Entry 1I0Z (X-ray diffraction, 2.10 A resolution); this record covers chains A and B.

[Chain A (and B)]
Name: L-lactate dehydrogenase H chain
Organism: Homo sapiens
Notes: EC 1.1.1.27; chain B of this document is another copy of the same molecule, construct and numbering; everything in this record applies to it too
UniProt: P07195 (LDHB_HUMAN); residues 1-333 here = UniProt positions 1-333
Sequence (333 residues; row label = number of the first residue in the row):
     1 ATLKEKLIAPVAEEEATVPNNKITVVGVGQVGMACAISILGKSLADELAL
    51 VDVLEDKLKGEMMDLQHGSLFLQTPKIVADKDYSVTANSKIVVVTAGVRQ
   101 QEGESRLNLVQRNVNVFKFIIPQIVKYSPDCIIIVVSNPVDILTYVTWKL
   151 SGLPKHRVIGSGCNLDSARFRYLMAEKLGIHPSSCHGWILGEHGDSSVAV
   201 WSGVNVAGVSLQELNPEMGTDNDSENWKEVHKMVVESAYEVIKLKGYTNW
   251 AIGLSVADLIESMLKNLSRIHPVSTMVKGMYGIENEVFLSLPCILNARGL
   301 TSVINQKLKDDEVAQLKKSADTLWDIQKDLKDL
Unresolved in the structure: 333
Residues lining bound ligands:
  - NADH (NAI; 1,4-dihydronicotinamide adenine dinucleotide): V26, G27, V28, G29, Q30, V31, G32, D52, V53, L54, Y83, T95, A96, G97, V98, R99, Q100, L109, N113, V116, I120, V136, S137, N138, V140, S161, L165, H193, Y247, T248, I252
  - oxamic acid (OXM): Q100, R106, N138, L165, R169, H193, A238, I242, T248

[Chain A / chain B interface]
Contacting residue pairs (96; chain A residue first):
  L3(A) - E225(B)
  L3(A) - W227(B)  hydrophobic
  K4(A) - K177(B)
  K4(A) - L178(B)
  K6(A) - L214(B)
  L7(A) - L178(B)  hydrophobic
  L7(A) - L211(B)  hydrophobic
  M33(A) - W250(B)
  I37(A) - W250(B)  hydrophobic
  D56(A) - L244(B)
  K57(A) - L244(B)  hydrogen bond (backbone-backbone)
  K57(A) - K245(B)
  K59(A) - L244(B)
  G60(A) - V241(B)
  G60(A) - L244(B)
  G60(A) - K245(B)
  E61(A) - K245(B)  salt bridge
  E61(A) - W250(B)  hydrogen bond
  M63(A) - V241(B)  hydrophobic
  M63(A) - L244(B)  hydrophobic
  D64(A) - K245(B)  salt bridge
  D64(A) - T248(B)
  D64(A) - N249(B)  hydrogen bond (side chain-backbone)
  D64(A) - W250(B)  hydrogen bond (side chain-backbone)
  D64(A) - A251(B)  hydrogen bond (side chain-backbone)
  Q66(A) - Y172(B)  hydrogen bond
  H67(A) - A168(B)
  H67(A) - R169(B)  hydrogen bond
  H67(A) - S237(B)
  H67(A) - V241(B)
  H67(A) - A251(B)
  G68(A) - A251(B)
  G68(A) - L254(B)
  S69(A) - Y172(B)
  S69(A) - H181(B)
  S69(A) - P182(B)
  L70(A) - R171(B)
  L70(A) - P182(B)
  L70(A) - S183(B)
  F71(A) - A168(B)  hydrophobic
  F71(A) - L254(B)  hydrophobic
  F71(A) - S255(B)
  F71(A) - D258(B)
  L72(A) - H181(B)
  L72(A) - L254(B)  hydrophobic
  N164(A) - F71(B)
  A168(A) - H67(B)
  A168(A) - L70(B)  hydrophobic
  A168(A) - F71(B)  hydrophobic
  R169(A) - H67(B)  hydrogen bond
  R171(A) - L70(B)
  Y172(A) - Q66(B)  hydrogen bond
  Y172(A) - S69(B)
  L178(A) - K4(B)
  L178(A) - I8(B)
  H181(A) - S69(B)
  H181(A) - L70(B)
  H181(A) - L72(B)
  P182(A) - L70(B)  hydrophobic
  S183(A) - L70(B)
  V206(A) - L7(B)  hydrophobic
  V209(A) - L7(B)  hydrophobic
  L211(A) - L3(B)  hydrophobic
  E225(A) - T2(B)
  E225(A) - L3(B)
  W227(A) - L3(B)  hydrophobic
  S237(A) - H67(B)
  E240(A) - M63(B)
  V241(A) - G60(B)
  V241(A) - M63(B)  hydrophobic
  V241(A) - H67(B)
  L244(A) - D56(B)
  L244(A) - K57(B)  hydrogen bond (backbone-backbone)
  L244(A) - K59(B)
  L244(A) - G60(B)
  L244(A) - M63(B)  hydrophobic
  K245(A) - G60(B)
  K245(A) - E61(B)  salt bridge
  K245(A) - D64(B)  salt bridge
  Y247(A) - K57(B)
  Y247(A) - E61(B)
  T248(A) - D64(B)
  N249(A) - D64(B)  hydrogen bond (backbone-side chain)
  W250(A) - M33(B)
  W250(A) - I37(B)  hydrophobic
  W250(A) - E61(B)  hydrogen bond
  W250(A) - D64(B)  hydrogen bond (backbone-side chain)
  W250(A) - L65(B)
  W250(A) - W250(B)  hydrophobic
  A251(A) - D64(B)  hydrogen bond (backbone-side chain)
  A251(A) - H67(B)
  A251(A) - G68(B)
  L254(A) - F71(B)  hydrophobic
  L254(A) - L72(B)  hydrophobic
  S255(A) - F71(B)
  D258(A) - F71(B)
Also at the interface, not in a pair above, chain A (52 interface residues in all): L65, Q73, K177, G179, L214
Also at the interface, not in a pair above, chain B (54 interface residues in all): A1, K6, E15, N164, V206, V209, E240, Y247

[Summary]
52 residues of chain A and 54 residues of chain B are in contact; the contacts include 14 hydrogen bonds and 4
salt bridges. Polar contacts include E61(A)-K245(B), D64(A)-K245(B) and E61(A)-W250(B). Ligands of chain A:
NADH and oxamic acid.
Both chains are L-lactate dehydrogenase H chain (Homo sapiens). Entry 1I0Z (Human heart L-lactate
dehydrogenase H chain, ternary complex with NADH and oxamate) was determined by X-ray diffraction (same
publication as 1I10).
